PDB entry 2E6G | X-ray diffraction, 2.60 A resolution | chains B and D of the 12 polymer chains in the assembly

Chain B (and D):
Molecule: 5'-nucleotidase surE
From: Thermus thermophilus
Notes: EC 3.1.3.5; chain D of this document is another copy of the same molecule, construct and numbering; everything in this record applies to it too
Reference sequence: Q53W92 (SURE_THET8); residue numbers follow UniProt; this construct covers 1-244
Chain sequence (244 residues; row label = number of the first residue in the row):
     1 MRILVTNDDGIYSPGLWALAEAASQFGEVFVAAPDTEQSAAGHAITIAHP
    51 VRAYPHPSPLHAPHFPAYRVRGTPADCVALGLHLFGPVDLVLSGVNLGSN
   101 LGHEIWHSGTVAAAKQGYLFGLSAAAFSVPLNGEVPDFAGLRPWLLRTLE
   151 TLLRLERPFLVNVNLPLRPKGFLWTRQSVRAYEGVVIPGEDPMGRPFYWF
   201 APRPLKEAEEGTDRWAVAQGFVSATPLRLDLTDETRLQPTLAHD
Not modelled in the structure: 35-46, 238-244 (chain D: 36-44, 238-244)
Swiss-Prot annotation at these positions:
  - binding site (a divalent metal cation): Asp-8, Asp-9, Ser-39, Asn-96

Chain B / chain D interface:
Residue-residue contacts - 24 pairs, chain B then chain D:
  Tyr-12(B) / Tyr-12(D)
  Tyr-12(B) / Pro-14(D)
  Tyr-12(B) / Leu-97(D)
  Pro-14(B) / Tyr-12(D)
  Ile-47(B) / Arg-195(D)
  Ala-48(B) / Asp-191(D)
  Ala-48(B) / Met-193(D)  hydrophobic
  Ala-48(B) / Arg-195(D)  hydrogen bond (backbone-side chain)
  Tyr-54(B) / Gly-133(D)
  Pro-57(B) / Val-135(D)
  Arg-69(B) / Leu-131(D)
  Arg-69(B) / Asn-132(D)
  Arg-69(B) / Gly-133(D)
  Leu-97(B) / Tyr-12(D)  hydrophobic
  Leu-131(B) / Asp-35(D)
  Leu-131(B) / Arg-69(D)
  Asn-132(B) / Tyr-54(D)
  Asn-132(B) / Arg-71(D)
  Gly-133(B) / Tyr-54(D)
  Glu-134(B) / Arg-69(D)
  Val-135(B) / Arg-69(D)
  Asp-191(B) / Ala-48(D)
  Pro-192(B) / Ala-48(D)  hydrophobic
  Arg-195(B) / Ile-47(D)
Also at the interface, not in a pair above, chain B (21 interface residues in all): Pro-50, Pro-55, Arg-71, Met-193, Trp-199
Also at the interface, not in a pair above, chain D (20 interface residues in all): Arg-52, Pro-57, Pro-192, Trp-199

Overview:
Chain B and chain D form an interface of 21 and 20 residues respectively; the contacts include 1 hydrogen
bond. The hydrogen-bonded pair is Ala-48(B)/Arg-195(D). UniProt lists 4 divalent metal cation-binding residues
on chain B.
Chain B and chain D are both 5'-nucleotidase surE (Thermus thermophilus); the structure, Crystal structure of
the stationary phase survival protein SurE from Thermus thermophilus HB8 in complex with ..., was determined
by X-ray diffraction, deposited together with 2E69, 2E6B, 2E6C, 2E6E and 2E6H.
